Entry 3WH1 (X-ray diffraction, 1.00 A resolution); this record covers chain A.

== Chain A ==
Name: Chitinase A
Organism: Bryum coronatum
Notes: EC 3.2.1.14
UniProt: A9ZSX9 (A9ZSX9_9BRYO); residues 1-205 here correspond to UniProt positions 24-228 (UniProt number = residue number + 23)
Amino-acid sequence (206 residues; row label = number of the first residue in the row; numbering starts at 0):
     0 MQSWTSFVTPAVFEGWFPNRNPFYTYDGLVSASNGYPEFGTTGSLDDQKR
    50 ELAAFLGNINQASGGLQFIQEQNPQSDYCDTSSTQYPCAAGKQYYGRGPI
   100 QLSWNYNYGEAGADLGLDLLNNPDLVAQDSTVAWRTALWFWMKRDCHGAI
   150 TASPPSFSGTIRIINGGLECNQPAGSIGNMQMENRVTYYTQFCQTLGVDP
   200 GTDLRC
Unresolved in the structure: 0-1, 74
Differences from the reference sequence: expression tag (0); engineered mutation A61 (Glu84 in A9ZSX9)
Disulfides: C78-C87, C169-C205

== Summary ==
Chain A is Chitinase A (Bryum coronatum); the structure, Crystal Structure of a Family GH19 Chitinase from
Bryum coronatum in complex with (GlcNAc)4 at 1.0 ..., was determined by X-ray diffraction together with 4IJ4
from the same study.
